5AWG - chains A and C of the 4 polymer chains in the assembly; structure by X-ray diffraction, 4.28 A resolution (low resolution: residue-level contacts below are approximate; hydrogen-bond / salt-bridge calls are withheld).

Chain A:
Protein: FeS cluster assembly protein SufB
From: Escherichia coli (strain K12)
Reference sequence: P77522 (SUFB_ECOLI); residue numbers follow UniProt; this construct covers 1-495
Chain sequence (495 residues; each row starts with the number of its first residue):
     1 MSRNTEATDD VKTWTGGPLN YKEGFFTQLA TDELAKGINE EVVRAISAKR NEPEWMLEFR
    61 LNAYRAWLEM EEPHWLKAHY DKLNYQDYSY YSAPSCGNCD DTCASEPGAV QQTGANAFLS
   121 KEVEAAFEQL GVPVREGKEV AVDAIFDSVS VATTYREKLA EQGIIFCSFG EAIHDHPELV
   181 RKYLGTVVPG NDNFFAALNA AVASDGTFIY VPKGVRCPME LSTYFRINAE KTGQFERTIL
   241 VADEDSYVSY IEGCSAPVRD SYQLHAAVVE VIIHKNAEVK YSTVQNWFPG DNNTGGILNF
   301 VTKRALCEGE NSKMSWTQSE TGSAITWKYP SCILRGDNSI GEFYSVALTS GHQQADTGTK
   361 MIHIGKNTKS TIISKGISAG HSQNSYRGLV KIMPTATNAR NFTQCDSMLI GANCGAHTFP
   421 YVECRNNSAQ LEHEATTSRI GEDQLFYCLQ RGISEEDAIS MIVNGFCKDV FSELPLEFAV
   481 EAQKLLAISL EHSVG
Disordered / not traced: 1-33, 76-156, 495
Metal / ion sites: Hg2+: Cys-405, Thr-418
From the paper describing this entry:
  - Hg2+ coordination: Cys-405

Chain C:
Protein: Probable ATP-dependent transporter SufC
From: Escherichia coli (strain K12)
Reference sequence: P77499 (SUFC_ECOLI); residues 1-248 here = UniProt positions 1-248
Chain sequence (248 residues; row label = number of the first residue in the row):
     1 MLSIKDLHVS VEDKAILRGL SLDVHPGEVH AIMGPNGSGK STLSATLAGR EDYEVTGGTV
    61 EFKGKDLLAL SPEDRAGEGI FMAFQYPVEI PGVSNQFFLQ TALNAVRSYR GQETLDRFDF
   121 QDLMEEKIAL LKMPEDLLTR SVNVGFSGGE KKRNDILQMA VLEPELCILD ESDSGLDIDA
   181 LKVVADGVNS LRDGKRSFII VTHYQRILDY IKPDYVHVLY QGRIVKSGDF TLVKQLEEQG
   241 YGWLTEQQ
Disordered / not traced: 238-248
Curated features (UniProtKB/Swiss-Prot):
  - binding site (ATP): Gly-34 to Ser-41
From the paper describing this entry:
  - catalytic residues: Lys-40, Glu-171, His-203
  - mutagenesis - K40R, E171Q, H203A: abolished catalytic activity on ATP
  - mutagenesis - K40R, E171Q, H203A: unchanged stability
  - mutagenesis - K40R, E171Q, H203A: abolished growth

Interface between chain A and chain C:
Residue-residue contacts - 38 pairs, chain A then chain C:
  Asp-443(A) with Val-88(C)
  Gln-444(A) with Val-88(C); Glu-89(C)
  Phe-446(A) with Ala-48(C); Gly-49(C); Arg-50(C); Met-82(C); Phe-84(C)
  Tyr-447(A) with Phe-84(C); Val-88(C); Gln-158(C)
  Leu-449(A) with Pro-72(C)
  Gln-450(A) with Ala-76(C); Ile-80(C); Phe-81(C); Met-82(C)
  Arg-451(A) with Ala-76(C); Phe-81(C); Met-82(C); Asp-155(C); Gln-158(C); Leu-162(C)
  Gly-452(A) with Glu-73(C); Ala-76(C); Ala-105(C)
  Ile-453(A) with Thr-101(C); Ala-102(C); Ala-105(C)
  Ser-454(A) with Glu-73(C)
  Glu-455(A) with Glu-73(C)
  Asp-457(A) with Thr-101(C)
  Met-461(A) with Phe-97(C); Phe-98(C); Thr-101(C)
  Ile-462(A) with Val-93(C)
  Gly-465(A) with Gly-92(C); Val-93(C)
  Lys-468(A) with Gly-92(C)
Interface residues without a listed pair, chain A (18 interface residues in all): Cys-448, Phe-466
Interface residues without a listed pair, chain C (26 interface residues in all): Glu-51, Ala-83, Ile-90, Val-106

Summary:
18 residues of chain A and 26 residues of chain C are in contact. The Hg2+ site is built by Cys-405(A) and
Thr-418(A). UniProt lists 8 ATP-binding residues on chain C. The paper reports catalytic residues Lys-40(C),
Glu-171(C) and His-203(C); K40R, E171Q and H203A of chain C abolish catalytic activity on ATP.
Here chain A is FeS cluster assembly protein SufB and chain C is Probable ATP-dependent transporter SufC, both
from Escherichia coli (strain K12). Entry 5AWG (Crystal structure of Hg-bound SufB-SufC-SufD complex from
Escherichia coli) was determined by X-ray diffraction, deposited together with 5AWF.
